7PAT - chains a and 3 of the 31 polymer chains in the assembly; structure by electron microscopy, 9.20 A resolution (very low resolution: no residue pairs are listed; an interface is given only as per-side residue counts).

# Chain a
Name: 50S ribosomal protein L2
Source organism: Mycoplasma pneumoniae M129
UniProt: P75577 (RL2_MYCPN); numbering as in UniProt (aligned over 1-287)
Sequence (287 residues; each row starts with the number of its first residue):
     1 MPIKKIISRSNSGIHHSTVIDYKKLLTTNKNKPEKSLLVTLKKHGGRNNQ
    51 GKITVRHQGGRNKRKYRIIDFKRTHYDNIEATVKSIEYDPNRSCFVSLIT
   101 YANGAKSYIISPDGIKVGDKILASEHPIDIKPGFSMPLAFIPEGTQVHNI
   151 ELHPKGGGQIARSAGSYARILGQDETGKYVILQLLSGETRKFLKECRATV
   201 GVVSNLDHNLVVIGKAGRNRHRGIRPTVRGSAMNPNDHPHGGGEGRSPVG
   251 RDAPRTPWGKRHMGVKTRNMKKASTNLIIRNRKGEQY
Unresolved in the structure: 1, 287

# Chain 3
Molecule: 23S ribosomal RNA
Source organism: Mycoplasma pneumoniae M129
Sequence (2907 nucleotides; each row starts with the number of its first residue):
     1 UACAAUAAGUUACUAAGGGCUUAUGGUGGAUGCCUUGGCACUAAUAGGCG
    51 AUGAAGGACGUGUUAACCUGCGAUAAGCUUCGGGUAGGUGGUAAGAACCU
   101 CAGAUCCGGAGAUUUCCGAAUGGAGCAAUCCGGUAGUUGGAAACAGCUAU
   151 CAUUAAUUGAUGAAUAAAUAGUCAAUUAAAGCAAUACGUGGUGAAGUGAA
   201 ACAUCUCAGUAGCCACAGGAAAAGAAAACGAAUGUGAUUCCGUGUGUAGU
   251 GGCGAGCGAAAGCGGAACAGGCCAAACUUAUCAUUAGAUAGGGGUUGUAG
   301 GGCUUGCAAUGUGGACUUGAAAACGAUAGAAGAAGCUGUUGGAAAGCAGC
   351 GCGCAAAAGGGUGAUAGCCCCGUAUUUGAAAUUGUUUUCAUACCUAGCGA
   401 GAUCCCUGAGUAGCUCGGAAAACGUUAUUUUGAGUGAAUCUGCCCAGACC
   451 AUUGGGUAAGCCUAAAUACUAAUUAGUGACCGAUAGCGAAACAGUACCGU
   501 GAGGGAAAGGUGAAAAGAACCCAGAGAUGGGAGUGAAAUAGAUUCUGAAA
   551 CCAUAUGCCUACAACGUGUCAGAGCACAUUAAUGUGUGAUGGCGUGCGUU
   601 UUGAAGUAUGAGCCGGCGAGUUAUGAUAGCAAGCGUUAGUUAACCAGGAG
   651 AUGGGGAGCUGUAGCGAAAGCGAGUUUUAAAAGAGCGUUUGUUUGUUAUU
   701 AUAGACCCGAAACGGGUUGAGCUAGUCAUGAGCAGGUUGAAGGUUGAGUA
   751 ACAUCAACUGGAGGACCGAACCGACUCUCGUUGAAACGAUAGCGGAUGAC
   801 UUGUGAUUAGGGGUGAAAUUCCAAUCGAAAUCCGUGAUAGCUGGUUCUCG
   851 UCGAAAUAGCUUUAAGGCUAGCGUGAGAUCACAAAUAAGUGGAGGUAAAG
   901 CUACUGAAUGUAUGAUGGCGCCACCUAGGCGUACUGAAUACAAUUAAACU
   951 CUGAAUGCCAUUUAUUUUAUUCUCGCAGUCAGACAGUGGGGGAUAAGCUU
  1001 CAUUGUCAAGAGGGGAAGAGCCCAGAUCAUUAAAUAAGGUCCCCAAAAUA
  1051 UACUAAGUGGAAAAGGAUGUGAAAGUGCUAAAACAGCAAGGAUGUUGGCU
  1101 UAGAAGCAGCCAUCGUUUAAAGAGUGCGUAACAGCUCACUUGUCGAGUGU
  1151 UUUUGCGCCGAAGAUGUAACGGGGCUAAGUAUAUUACCGAAUUUAUGGAU
  1201 AAGAUUUAUAUCUUGUGGUAGACGAGCGUUGUAUUGGAGUUGAAGUCAAA
  1251 GCGUGAGCAUUGGUGGAUCCAAUACAAGUGAGAAUGCCGGCAUGAGUAAC
  1301 GCUUGGGAGUGAGAAUCUCCCAAACCGAUUGACUAAGGUUUCCUGGACCA
  1351 GGGUCGUCCUUCCAGGGUUAGUCUGGACCUAAGCUGAGGCUGAAAAGCGU
  1401 AGGCGAUGGACAACAGGUUAAUAUUCCUGUACUUACAGUUAGACUGAUGG
  1451 AGUGACAAAGAAGGUUUUCCACCCCCAUAAUUGGAUUUGGGGAUAAAUCA
  1501 UAAGGUGGUACAAUAGGCAAAUCCGUUGUGCAUAACAUUGAGUGAUGAUG
  1551 UCGAGUGAAUGAGUGAUCAAGUAGCGAAGGUGGUAUUAAUCAUGCUUUCA
  1601 AGAAAAGCUUCUAGGGUUAAUCUAGCUGUAACCAGUACCGAGAACGAACA
  1651 CACGUAGUCAAGGAGAGGAUCCUAAGGUUAGCGAGUGAACUAUAGCCAAG
  1701 GAACUCUGCAAAUUAACCCCGUAAGUUAGCGAGAAGGGGUGCUUAUGUAA
  1751 AAGUAAGCCGCAGUGAAGAACGAGGGGGGACUGUUUAACUAAAACACAAC
  1801 UCUAUGCCAAACCGUAAGGUGAUGUAUAUGGGGUGACACCUGCCCAGUGC
  1851 UGGAAGGUUAAAGAAGGAGGUUAGCGCAAGCGAAGCUUUUAACUGAAGCC
  1901 CCAGUGAACGGCGGCCGUAACUAUAACGGUCCUAAGGUAGCGAAAUUCCU
  1951 AGUCGGGUAAAUUCCGUCCCGCUUGAAUGGUGUAACCAUCUCUUGACUGU
  2001 CUCGGCUAUAGACUCGGUGAAAUCCAGGUACGGGUGAAGACACCCGUUAG
  2051 GCGCAACGGGACGGAAAGACCCCGUGAAGCUUUACUGUAGCUUAAUAUUG
  2101 AUCAGGACAUUAUCAUGUAGAGAAUAGGUAGGAGCAAUCGAUGCAAGUUC
  2151 GCUAGGACUUGUUGAUGCGAAAGGUGGAAUACUACCCUUGGUUGUGUGCU
  2201 GUUCUAAUUGGUAACUGUUAUCCAGUUUCAAGACAGUGUUAGGUGGGCAG
  2251 UUUGACUGGGGCGGUCGCCUCCUAAAAGGUAACGGAGGCGUACAAAGGUA
  2301 CCUUCAGUACGGUUGGAAAUCGUAUGUAGAGUGUAAUGGUGUAAGGGUGC
  2351 UUGACUGUGAGACAUACAGGUCGAACAGGUGAGAAAUCAGGUCAUAGUGA
  2401 UCCGGUGGUCCAGUAUGGAAUGGCCAUCGCUCAACGGAUAAAAGCUACUC
  2451 CGGGGAUAACAGGCUGAUACUGCCCAAGAGUUCAUAUCGACGGCAGUGUU
  2501 UGGCACCUCGAUGUCGACUCAUCUCAUCCUCGAGCUGAAGCAGGUUCGAA
  2551 GGGUUCGGCUGUUCGCCGAUUAAAGAGAUACGUGAGUUGGGUUCAAACCG
  2601 UCGUGAGACAGGUUGGUCCCUAUCUAUUGUGCCCGUAGGAAGAUUGAAGA
  2651 GUGUUGCUUCUAGUACGAGAGGACCGAAGCGAGGACACCUCUUAUGCUCC
  2701 AGUUGUAGCGCCAGCUGCACCGCUGGGUAGUAACGUGUCUAUUAGAUAAA
  2751 CGCUGAAAGCAUCUAAGUGUGAAACUAUCUCAAAGAUUAAUCUUCCCAUU
  2801 UCGCAAGAAAGUAAGAGCCGUCAAAGACGAUGACGUUGAUAGGUUACAGG
  2851 UGUAAGCAUAGUGAUAUGUUGAGCUGAGUAAUACUAAUUGCUCGAGGACU
  2901 UAUUGGA
Unresolved in the structure: 1-7, 923-927, 1560-1569, 2901-2907

# How chain a and chain 3 interact
At this resolution (9 A) residue pairs are not listed: 146 residues of chain a and 130 of chain 3 lie at the interface.

# Summary
146 residues of chain a face 130 of chain 3 across their interface.
Here chain a is 50S ribosomal protein L2 and chain 3 is 23S ribosomal RNA, both from Mycoplasma pneumoniae
M129. Entry 7PAT (free 50S in untreated Mycoplasma pneumoniae cells) was determined by electron microscopy
(same publication as 7OOC, 7OOD, 7P6Z, 7PAH, 7PAI, 7PAJ and 23 further entries).
